PDB entry 6C0K | X-ray diffraction, 1.96 A resolution | chains A and B

# Chain A
Name: Reverse transcriptase/ribonuclease H
Source organism: Human immunodeficiency virus type 1 group M subtype B
Notes: EC 2.7.7.49
UniProtKB: P03366 (POL_HV1B1); residues 1-555 here correspond to UniProt positions 600-1154 (UniProt number = residue number + 599)
Chain sequence (557 residues; each row starts with the number of its first residue; numbers below 1 keep their minus sign (Met-1 is residue -1)):
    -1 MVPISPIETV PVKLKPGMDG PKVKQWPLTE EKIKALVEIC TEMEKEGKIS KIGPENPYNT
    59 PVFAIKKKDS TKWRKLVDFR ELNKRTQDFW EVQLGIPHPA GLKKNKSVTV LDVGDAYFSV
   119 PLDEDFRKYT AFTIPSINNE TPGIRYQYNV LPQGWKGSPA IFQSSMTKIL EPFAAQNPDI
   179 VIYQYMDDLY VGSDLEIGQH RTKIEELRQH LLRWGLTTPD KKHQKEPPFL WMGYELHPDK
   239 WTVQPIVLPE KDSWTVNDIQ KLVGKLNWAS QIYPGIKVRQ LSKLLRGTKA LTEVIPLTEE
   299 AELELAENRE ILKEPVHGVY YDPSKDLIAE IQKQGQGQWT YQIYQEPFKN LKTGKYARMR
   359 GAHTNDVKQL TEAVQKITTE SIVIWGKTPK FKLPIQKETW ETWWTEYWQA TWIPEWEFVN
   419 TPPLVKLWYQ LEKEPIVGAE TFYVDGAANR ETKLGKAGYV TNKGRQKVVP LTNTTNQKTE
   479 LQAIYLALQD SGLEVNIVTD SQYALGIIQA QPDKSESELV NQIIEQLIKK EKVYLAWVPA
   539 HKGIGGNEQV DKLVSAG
Not modelled in the structure: 555
Construct notes: initiating methionine (-1); expression tag (0); engineered mutation Asn103 (Lys702 in P03366), Ala172 (Lys771 in P03366), Ala173 (Lys772 in P03366), Ser280 (Cys879 in P03366)
Ion coordination: Mg2+: Asp443, Asp549
Residues lining bound ligands: K5A (4-[(4-{[4-(4-cyano-2,6-dimethylphenoxy)thieno[3,2-d]pyrimidin-2-yl]amino}piperidin-1-yl)methyl]benzene-1-sulfonamide): Pro95, Leu100, Lys101, Lys102, Asn103, Lys104, Ser105, Val106, Val179, Ile180, Tyr181, Tyr188, Pro225, Phe227, Trp229, Leu234, His235, Pro236, Tyr318
Swiss-Prot annotation at these positions:
  - region: Phe227 to His235 (RT 'primer grip')
  - motif: Trp398 to Trp414 (Tryptophan repeat motif)
  - binding site (Mg(2+)): Asp110, Asp185, Asp186, Asp443, Glu478, Asp498, Asp549
  - site: Trp401 (Essential for RT p66/p51 heterodimerization), Trp414 (Essential for RT p66/p51 heterodimerization), Phe440, Tyr441 (Cleavage)
What the authors report for this chain:
  - binding site for K5A: Phe227, Pro236
  - conformationally variable residues (side-chain flip): Tyr183
  - mutagenesis - K103N/Y181C (15-fold), Y188L: decreased binding to RPV
  - disease-associated variants - P225H, P236L: unchanged binding to RPV

# Chain B
Name: Reverse transcriptase p51 subunit
Source organism: Human immunodeficiency virus type 1 group M subtype B
Notes: EC 2.7.7.49
UniProtKB: P03366 (POL_HV1B1); residues 1-428 here correspond to UniProt positions 600-1027 (UniProt number = residue number + 599)
Chain sequence (428 residues; row label = number of the first residue in the row):
     1 PISPIETVPV KLKPGMDGPK VKQWPLTEEK IKALVEICTE MEKEGKISKI GPENPYNTPV
    61 FAIKKKDSTK WRKLVDFREL NKRTQDFWEV QLGIPHPAGL KKKKSVTVLD VGDAYFSVPL
   121 DEDFRKYTAF TIPSINNETP GIRYQYNVLP QGWKGSPAIF QSSMTKILEP FKKQNPDIVI
   181 YQYMDDLYVG SDLEIGQHRT KIEELRQHLL RWGLTTPDKK HQKEPPFLWM GYELHPDKWT
   241 VQPIVLPEKD SWTVNDIQKL VGKLNWASQI YPGIKVRQLS KLLRGTKALT EVIPLTEEAE
   301 LELAENREIL KEPVHGVYYD PSKDLIAEIQ KQGQGQWTYQ IYQEPFKNLK TGKYARMRGA
   361 HTNDVKQLTE AVQKITTESI VIWGKTPKFK LPIQKETWET WWTEYWQATW IPEWEFVNTP
   421 PLVKLWYQ
Not modelled in the structure: 1-3, 214-226
Construct notes: engineered mutation Ser280 (Cys879 in P03366)
Swiss-Prot annotation at these positions:
  - region: Phe227 to His235 (RT 'primer grip')
  - motif: Trp398 to Trp414 (Tryptophan repeat motif)
  - binding site (Mg(2+)): Asp110, Asp185, Asp186
  - site (Essential for RT p66/p51 heterodimerization): Trp401, Trp414
What the authors report for this chain:
  - mutagenesis - K103N/Y181I (1805-fold): decreased binding to RPV

# How chain A and chain B interact
Pairs across the interface (114):
  Val8(A) with Pro52(B), hydrophobic; Glu53(B)
  Pro9(A) with Glu53(B)
  Gln85(A) with Glu53(B), hydrogen bond (side chain-backbone)
  Asp86(A) with Lys20(B), salt bridge; Pro55(B)
  Phe87(A) with Pro52(B); Pro55(B)
  Trp88(A) with Pro52(B), hydrogen bond (backbone-backbone); Asn54(B); Pro55(B); Tyr56(B); Asn57(B); Thr131(B); Arg143(B)
  Gln91(A) with Asn137(B), hydrogen bond; Thr139(B), hydrogen bond (side chain-backbone); Pro140(B)
  Gly93(A) with Asn137(B)
  Ile94(A) with Asn137(B)
  Pro95(A) with Asn136(B); Asn137(B)
  His96(A) with Asn136(B), hydrogen bond (backbone-side chain)
  Gly99(A) with Asn136(B); Glu138(B)
  Leu100(A) with Asn136(B); Glu138(B)
  Ser162(A) with Pro52(B)
  Thr165(A) with Pro140(B)
  Tyr181(A) with Glu138(B)
  Met357(A) with Gln394(B)
  Thr369(A) with Thr397(B)
  Glu370(A) with Gln394(B), hydrogen bond
  Gln373(A) with Thr397(B); Thr400(B); Trp401(B), hydrogen bond
  Thr376(A) with Thr400(B); Trp401(B)
  Ile380(A) with Pro25(B); Leu26(B); Thr27(B)
  Val381(A) with Pro25(B), hydrophobic; Ile135(B); Asn136(B), hydrogen bond (backbone-backbone)
  Ile382(A) with Ile135(B); Asn136(B)
  Trp383(A) with Ile135(B)
  Gly384(A) with Thr27(B); Glu28(B), hydrogen bond (backbone-backbone); Ile135(B)
  Trp402(A) with Lys331(B), hydrogen bond (backbone-side chain); Asp364(B)
  Tyr405(A) with Lys331(B), hydrogen bond (backbone-side chain)
  Trp406(A) with Lys331(B); Val417(B); Asn418(B); Thr419(B); Pro420(B); Pro421(B)
  Gln407(A) with Lys331(B), hydrogen bond (backbone-side chain); Asp364(B); Pro392(B); Ile393(B); Gln394(B); Val417(B), hydrogen bond (side chain-backbone); Asn418(B)
  Ala408(A) with Trp337(B), hydrophobic; Asp364(B); Pro392(B), hydrogen bond (backbone-backbone); Ile393(B)
  Thr409(A) with Asp364(B), hydrogen bond (backbone-side chain); Val365(B)
  Trp410(A) with Thr362(B); Asn363(B); Val365(B), hydrophobic; Trp401(B); Tyr405(B)
  Pro412(A) with Trp401(B), hydrophobic
  Pro433(A) with Asn255(B); Leu289(B), hydrophobic; Thr290(B)
  Val435(A) with Thr290(B)
  Thr439(A) with Lys287(B); Ala288(B); Leu289(B), hydrogen bond (side chain-backbone)
  Tyr441(A) with Val254(B); Gln258(B); Thr286(B); Lys287(B), hydrogen bond (side chain-backbone)
  Val458(A) with Thr286(B)
  Thr459(A) with Thr286(B)
  Asn460(A) with Thr286(B); Lys287(B); Ala288(B)
  Asn494(A) with Leu289(B)
  Val496(A) with Gln258(B); Leu289(B), hydrophobic
  Gly504(A) with Pro420(B)
  Gln507(A) with Pro420(B)
  Tyr532(A) with Asn255(B), hydrogen bond; Leu289(B), hydrophobic
  Trp535(A) with Leu422(B), hydrophobic; Trp426(B), hydrophobic
  Val536(A) with Gln258(B)
  Pro537(A) with Gly262(B); Asn265(B)
  Lys540(A) with Asn265(B); Ser280(B), hydrogen bond (backbone-side chain)
  Gly541(A) with Ser280(B)
  Ile542(A) with Val261(B), hydrophobic
  Gly543(A) with Leu283(B), hydrogen bond (backbone-backbone); Gly285(B)
  Gly544(A) with Gly285(B), hydrogen bond (backbone-backbone); Thr286(B)
Interface residues without a listed pair, chain A (66 interface residues in all): Ala158, Ile159, Glu169, Ile180, Thr377, Thr386, Thr403, Ile434, Gln500, Ala508, Ala534, Gln547
Interface residues without a listed pair, chain B (59 interface residues in all): Lys49, Val276, His361, Leu368, Glu396, Lys424

# In short
Chain A and chain B form an interface of 66 and 59 residues respectively, with 21 hydrogen bonds and 1 salt
bridge. Polar contacts include Asp86(A)-Lys20(B), Gln85(A)-Glu53(B) and Gln91(A)-Asn137(B). The paper reports
a binding site for K5A at Phe227(A) and Pro236(A); K103N/Y181C and Y188L of chain A reduce binding to RPV; 5
substitutions were tested in all.
Here chain A is Reverse transcriptase/ribonuclease H and chain B is Reverse transcriptase p51 subunit, both
from Human immunodeficiency virus type 1 group M subtype B. Entry 6C0K (Crystal structure of HIV-1 K103N
mutant reverse transcriptase in complex with non-nucleoside inhibitor K-5a2) was determined by X-ray
diffraction (same publication as 6C0J, 6C0L, 6C0N, 6C0O, 6C0P, 6C0R and 4 further entries).
